PDB entry 2G2H | X-ray diffraction, 2.00 A resolution | chain A

[Chain A]
Protein: Abl Tyrosine
Source organism: Homo sapiens
Notes: fragment: Abl Tyrosine Kinase Domain
UniProt: P00519 (ABL1_HUMAN); residues 248-531 here correspond to UniProt positions 229-512 (UniProt number = residue number - 19)
Amino-acid sequence (287 residues; row label = number of the first residue in the row):
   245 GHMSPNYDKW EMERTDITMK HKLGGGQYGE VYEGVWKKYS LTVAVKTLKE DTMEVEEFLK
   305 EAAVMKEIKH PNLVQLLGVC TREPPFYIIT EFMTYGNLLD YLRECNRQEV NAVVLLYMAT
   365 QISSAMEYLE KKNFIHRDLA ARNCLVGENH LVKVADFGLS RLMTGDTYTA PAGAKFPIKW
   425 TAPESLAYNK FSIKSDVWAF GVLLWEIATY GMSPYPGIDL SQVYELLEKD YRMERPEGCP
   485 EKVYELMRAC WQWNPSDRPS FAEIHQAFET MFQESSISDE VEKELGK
Disordered / not traced: 245-251, 524-531
Sequence notes: cloning artifact (245-247); engineered mutation P415 (His396 in P00519)
Residues lining bound ligands: pd166326 (P16; 6-(2,6-dichlorophenyl)-2-{[3-(hydroxymethyl)phenyl]amino}-8-methylpyrido[2,3-d]pyrimidin-7(8h)-one): L267, G268, Y272, V275, A288, V289, K290, M309, V318, I332, T334, E335, F336, M337, T338, Y339, G340, L389, A399, D400, F401
Swiss-Prot annotation at these positions:
  - motif: D400 to W424 (Kinase activation loop)
  - active site: D382 (Proton acceptor)
  - binding site (ATP): L267 to V275, K290, E335 to N341
  - modified residue: S248 (Phosphoserine), Y272 (Phosphotyrosine), Y276 (Phosphotyrosine), Y412 (Phosphotyrosine), Y432 (Phosphotyrosine), S465 (Phosphoserine)
What the authors report for this chain:
  - conformationally variable residues (side-chain flip): E305
  - contacts within the chain: E305-R381 (salt bridge)

[In short]
Chain A binds pd166326. Curated annotation (UniProt) lists active-site residue D382 and 17 ATP-binding
residues. From the paper: conformational variability at E305; contacts within the chain involving E305 and
R381.
Chain A is Abl Tyrosine (Homo sapiens); the structure, A Src-like Inactive Conformation in the Abl Tyrosine
Kinase Domain, was determined by X-ray diffraction together with 2G1T, 2G2F and 2G2I from the same study.
